Entry 6XZ6 (X-ray diffraction, 2.70 A resolution); this record covers chains A and B.

Chain A:
Molecule: GARP domain-containing protein
Organism: Trypanosoma brucei brucei TREU927
UniProtKB: Q57Z47 (Q57Z47_TRYB2); residue numbers follow UniProt; this construct covers 25-251
Sequence (229 residues; each row starts with the number of its first residue):
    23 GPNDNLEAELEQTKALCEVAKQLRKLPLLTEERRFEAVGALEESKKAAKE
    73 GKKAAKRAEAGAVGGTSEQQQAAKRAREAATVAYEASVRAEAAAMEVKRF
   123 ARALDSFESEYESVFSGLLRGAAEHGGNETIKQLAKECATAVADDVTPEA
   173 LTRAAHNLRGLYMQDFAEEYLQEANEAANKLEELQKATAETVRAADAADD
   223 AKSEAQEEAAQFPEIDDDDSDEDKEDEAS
Unresolved in the structure: 23-24, 238-251
Disulfide bonds: C39-C160
Construct notes: expression tag (23-24)
From the paper describing this entry:
  - mutagenesis - E31A/Q34A: abolished binding to FH

Chain B:
Molecule: Complement factor H
Organism: Bos taurus
UniProtKB: Q28085 (CFAH_BOVIN); residues 264-323 here = UniProt positions 264-323
Sequence (61 residues; each row starts with the number of its first residue):
   263 GEITCDPPRIPNGVYRPELSKYRGQDKITYECKKGFFPEIRGTDATCTRD
   313 GWVPVPRCAWK
Unresolved in the structure: 263, 323
Disulfide bonds: C267-C309, C294-C320
Construct notes: expression tag (263)

How chain A and chain B interact:
Contacting residue pairs (29; chain A residue first):
  N27(A) with L281(B)
  E31(A) with R278(B), salt bridge; P279(B)
  Q34(A) with P279(B); E280(B), hydrogen bond (side chain-backbone)
  S131(A) with K296(B), hydrogen bond
  E132(A) with K296(B)
  V136(A) with V276(B), hydrophobic; E293(B); C294(B)
  G139(A) with E293(B)
  L140(A) with V276(B); R278(B); E293(B)
  G143(A) with T291(B)
  A144(A) with R278(B)
  H147(A) with R278(B), hydrogen bond (backbone-side chain); K289(B); T291(B); D306(B), salt bridge
  Y184(A) with Y277(B); E280(B)
  M185(A) with E280(B), hydrogen bond (backbone-side chain)
  Q186(A) with G275(B); V276(B); Y277(B), hydrogen bond (side chain-backbone); E280(B), hydrogen bond
  F188(A) with V276(B), hydrophobic
  E191(A) with K295(B), salt bridge
Interface residues without a listed pair, chain A (20 interface residues in all): T35, S135, G148, L183
Interface residues without a listed pair, chain B (15 interface residues in all): K283
Interface features reported in the paper:
  - interface residues, chain A: E31(A), Q34(A)

Summary:
20 residues of chain A face 15 of chain B across their interface; the contacts include 6 hydrogen bonds and 3
salt bridges. Polar pairs include E31(A)-R278(B), H147(A)-D306(B) and E191(A)-K295(B). From the paper:
E31A/Q34A of chain A abolish binding to FH; interface residues E31(A) and Q34(A).
Chain A is GARP domain-containing protein (Trypanosoma brucei brucei TREU927) and chain B is Complement factor
H (Bos taurus); the structure, Structure of the trypanosome brucei factor H receptor bound to domain D5 of
bovine factor H, was determined by X-ray diffraction.
